PDB entry 7K2C | X-ray diffraction, 2.11 A resolution | chains A and P

== Chain A ==
Molecule: Kelch-like ECH-associated protein 1
Source organism: Homo sapiens
Reference sequence: Q14145 (KEAP1_HUMAN); residue numbers follow UniProt; this construct covers 325-614
Amino-acid sequence (290 residues; row label = number of the first residue in the row):
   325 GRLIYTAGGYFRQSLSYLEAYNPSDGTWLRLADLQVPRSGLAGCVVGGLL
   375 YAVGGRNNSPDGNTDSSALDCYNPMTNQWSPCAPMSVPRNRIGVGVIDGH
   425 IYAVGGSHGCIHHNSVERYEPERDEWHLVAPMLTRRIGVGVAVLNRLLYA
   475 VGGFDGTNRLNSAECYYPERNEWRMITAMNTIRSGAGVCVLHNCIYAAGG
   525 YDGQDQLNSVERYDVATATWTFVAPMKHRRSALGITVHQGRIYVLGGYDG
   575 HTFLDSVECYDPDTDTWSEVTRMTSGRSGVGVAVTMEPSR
Disordered / not traced: 325-326, 610-614
Differences from the reference sequence: conflict Ala-540 (Glu in Q14145), Ala-542 (Glu in Q14145), Ser-613 (Cys in Q14145)
UniProt features mapped onto this chain:
  - site: Cys-434 (Sensor for electrophilic agents)
  - modified residue: Cys-434 (S-cGMP-cysteine)
  - natural variant: Gly-333 (G333C: In a NSCLC cell line), Gly-350 (G350S: In a NSCLC cell line), Gly-364 (G364C: In a lung adenocarcinoma cell line), Gly-430 (G430C: In a lung adenocarcinoma patient), Ala-522 (A522V: In a breast cancer sample)
  - mutagenesis: Tyr-334 (Y334A: Loss of interaction with NFE2L2/NRF2. Strongly reduces repression of NFE2L2/NRF2-dependent gene expression. Loss of interaction with PGAM5), Arg-380 (R380A: Loss of interaction with NFE2L2/NRF2. Abolishes repression of NFE2L2/NRF2-dependent gene expression. Impaired interaction with SQSTM1/p62), Asn-382 (N382A: Loss of interaction with NFE2L2/NRF2. Strongly reduces repression of NFE2L2/NRF2-dependent gene expression. Impaired interaction with SQSTM1/p62), Arg-415 (R415A: Loss of interaction with NFE2L2/NRF2. Abolishes repression of NFE2L2/NRF2-dependent gene expression. Loss of interaction with PGAM5. Does not affect interaction with SQSTM1/p62), His-436 (H436A: Loss of interaction with NFE2L2/NRF2. Abolishes repression of NFE2L2/NRF2-dependent gene expression. Does not affect interaction with SQSTM1/p62), Phe-478 (F478A: Abolishes repression of NFE2L2/NRF2-dependent gene expression), Arg-483 (R483A: Loss of interaction with NFE2L2/NRF2. Abolishes repression of NFE2L2/NRF2-dependent gene expression. Loss of interaction with PGAM5. Does not affect interaction with SQSTM1/p62), Tyr-525 (Y525A: Loss of interaction with NFE2L2/NRF2. Strongly reduces repression of NFE2L2/NRF2-dependent gene expression. Abolishes interaction with SQSTM1/p62), Tyr-572 (Y572A: Loss of interaction with NFE2L2/NRF2. Strongly reduces repression of NFE2L2/NRF2-dependent gene expression. Loss of interaction with PGAM5. Abolishes interaction with SQSTM1/p62)

== Chain P ==
Molecule: Nrf2 peptide, ADEETGEAA
Amino-acid sequence (11 residues; row label = number of the first residue in the row):
    76 XADEETGEAAX
Modified residues: ACE (acetyl group) at position 76; NH2 (amino group) at position 86

== How chain A and chain P interact ==
Residue-residue contacts - 29 pairs, chain A then chain P:
  Tyr-334(A) with Glu-83(P); Ala-84(P), hydrogen bond (side chain-backbone)
  Ser-363(A) with Glu-83(P), hydrogen bond
  Arg-380(A) with Glu-83(P), salt bridge
  Asn-382(A) with Glu-83(P), hydrogen bond; Ala-84(P), hydrogen bond (side chain-backbone)
  Asn-387(A) with NH2_86(P)
  Arg-415(A) with Asp-78(P), salt bridge; Glu-80(P), salt bridge; Thr-81(P)
  Arg-483(A) with Glu-79(P), salt bridge; Glu-80(P), salt bridge
  Ser-508(A) with Glu-80(P), hydrogen bond
  Gly-509(A) with Glu-80(P), hydrogen bond (backbone-side chain)
  Tyr-525(A) with Glu-79(P), hydrogen bond; Glu-80(P)
  Gln-530(A) with Glu-79(P), hydrogen bond (side chain-backbone); Glu-80(P)
  Ser-555(A) with Glu-80(P), hydrogen bond (side chain-backbone)
  Ala-556(A) with Glu-80(P); Thr-81(P)
  Tyr-572(A) with Asp-78(P); Glu-79(P); Glu-80(P); Thr-81(P); Gly-82(P)
  Phe-577(A) with Thr-81(P); Gly-82(P)
  Ser-602(A) with Thr-81(P), hydrogen bond (side chain-backbone)
Also at the interface, not in a pair above, chain A (19 interface residues in all): Gly-364, Gly-462, Gly-527
Also at the interface, not in a pair above, chain P (10 interface residues in all): Ala-77, Ala-85

== Summary ==
19 residues of chain A face 10 of chain P across their interface; the contacts include 10 hydrogen bonds and 5
salt bridges. Polar pairs include Arg-380(A)/Glu-83(P), Arg-415(A)/Asp-78(P) and Arg-415(A)/Glu-80(P). UniProt
lists 9 mutagenesis sites on chain A.
Chain A is Kelch-like ECH-associated protein 1 (Homo sapiens) and chain P is Nrf2 peptide, ADEETGEAA; the
structure, Kelch domain of human KEAP1 bound to Nrf2 peptide, ADEETGEAA, was determined by X-ray diffraction,
deposited together with 7K29, 7K2A, 7K2B, 7K2E, 7K2N, 7K2O and 7K2P.
